7UVL - chains P and A of the 5 polymer chains in the assembly; structure by electron microscopy, 3.56 A resolution.

[Chain P]
Protein: LPXTG-motif cell wall anchor domain protein
Source organism: Gemella haemolysans
Reference sequence: C5NYF3 (C5NYF3_9BACL); residues 907-2201 here correspond to UniProt positions 884-2178 (UniProt number = residue number - 23)
Chain sequence (1295 residues; each row starts with the number of its first residue):
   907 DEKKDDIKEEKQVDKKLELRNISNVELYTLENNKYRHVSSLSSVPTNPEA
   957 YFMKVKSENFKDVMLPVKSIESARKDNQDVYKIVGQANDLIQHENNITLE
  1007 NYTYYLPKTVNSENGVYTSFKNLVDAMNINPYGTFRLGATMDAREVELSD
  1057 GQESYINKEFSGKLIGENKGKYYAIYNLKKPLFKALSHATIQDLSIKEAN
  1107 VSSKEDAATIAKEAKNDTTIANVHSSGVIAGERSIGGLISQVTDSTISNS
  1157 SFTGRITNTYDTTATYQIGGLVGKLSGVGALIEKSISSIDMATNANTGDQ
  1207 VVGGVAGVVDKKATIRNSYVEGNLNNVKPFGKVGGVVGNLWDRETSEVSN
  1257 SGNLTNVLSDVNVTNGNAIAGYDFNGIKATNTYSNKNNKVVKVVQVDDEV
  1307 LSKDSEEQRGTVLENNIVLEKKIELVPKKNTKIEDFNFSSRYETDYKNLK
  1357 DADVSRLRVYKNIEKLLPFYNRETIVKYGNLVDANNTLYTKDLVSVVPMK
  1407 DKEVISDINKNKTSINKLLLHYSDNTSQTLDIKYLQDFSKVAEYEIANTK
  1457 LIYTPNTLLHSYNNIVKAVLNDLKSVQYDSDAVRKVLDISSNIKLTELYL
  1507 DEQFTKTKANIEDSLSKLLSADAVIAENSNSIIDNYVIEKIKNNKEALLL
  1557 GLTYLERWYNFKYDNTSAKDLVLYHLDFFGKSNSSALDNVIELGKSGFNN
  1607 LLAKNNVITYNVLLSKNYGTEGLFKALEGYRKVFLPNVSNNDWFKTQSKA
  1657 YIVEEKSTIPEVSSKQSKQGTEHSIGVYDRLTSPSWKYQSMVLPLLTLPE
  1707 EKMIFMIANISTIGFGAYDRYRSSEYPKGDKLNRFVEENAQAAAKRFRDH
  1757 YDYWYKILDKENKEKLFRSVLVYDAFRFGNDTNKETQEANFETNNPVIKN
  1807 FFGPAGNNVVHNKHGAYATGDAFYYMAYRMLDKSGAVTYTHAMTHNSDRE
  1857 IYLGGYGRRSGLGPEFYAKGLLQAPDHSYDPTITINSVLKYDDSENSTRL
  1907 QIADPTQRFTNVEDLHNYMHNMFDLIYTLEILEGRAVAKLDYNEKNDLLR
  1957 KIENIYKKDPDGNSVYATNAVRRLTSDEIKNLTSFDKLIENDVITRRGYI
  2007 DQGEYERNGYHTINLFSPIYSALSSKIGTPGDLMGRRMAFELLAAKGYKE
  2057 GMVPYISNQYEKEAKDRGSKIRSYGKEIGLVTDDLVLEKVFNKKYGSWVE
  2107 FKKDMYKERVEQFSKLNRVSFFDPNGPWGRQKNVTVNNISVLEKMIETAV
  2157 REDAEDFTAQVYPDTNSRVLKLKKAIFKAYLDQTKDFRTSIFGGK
Unresolved in the structure: 1298-1307
Differences from the reference sequence: engineered mutation Ala-1848 (Glu1825 in C5NYF3)
What the authors report for this chain:
  - conformationally variable residues (loop rearrangement, order/disorder transition): Lys-1292 to Val-1318

[Chain A]
Protein: Immunoglobulin alpha-1 heavy constant
Source organism: Homo sapiens
Reference sequence: P01876 (IGHA1_HUMAN); residues 242-450 here correspond to UniProt positions 123-331 (UniProt number = residue number - 119)
Chain sequence (209 residues; numbered 242 to 450; the number before each row is that of its first residue):
   242 CHPRLSLHRPALEDLLLGSEANLTCTLTGLRDASGVTFTWTPSSGKSAVQ
   292 GPPERDLCGCYSVSSVLPGCAEPWNHGKTFTCTAAYPESKTPLTATLSKS
   342 GNTFRPEVHLLPPPSEELALNELVTLTCLARGFSPKDVLVRWLQGSQELP
   392 REKYLTWASRQEPSQGTTTFAVTSILRVAAEDWKKGDTFSCMVGHEALPL
   442 AFTQKTIDR
Disulfide bonds: Cys-266/Cys-323, Cys-369/Cys-432
UniProt features mapped onto this chain:
  - glycosylation: Asn-263 (N-linked (GlcNAc...) (complex) asparagine)

[How chain P and chain A interact]
Residue-residue contacts - 9 pairs, chain P then chain A:
  Trp-2134(P) / Gly-292(A)
  Trp-2134(P) / Pro-293(A)
  Arg-2136(P) / Asn-263(A)
  Arg-2136(P) / Pro-309(A)
  Val-2167(P) / Cys-299(A)
  Val-2167(P) / Gly-300(A)
  Tyr-2168(P) / Arg-296(A)
  Tyr-2168(P) / Gly-300(A)
  Asn-2172(P) / Arg-296(A)  hydrogen bond (side chain-backbone)
Also at the interface, not in a pair above, chain P (6 interface residues in all): Gln-2166

[Summary]
6 residues of chain P face 7 of chain A across their interface, with 1 hydrogen bond. Its one hydrogen-bonded
contact is Asn-2172(P)/Arg-296(A). From the paper: conformational variability at Lys-1292(P).
Here chain P is LPXTG-motif cell wall anchor domain protein (Gemella haemolysans) and chain A is
Immunoglobulin alpha-1 heavy constant (Homo sapiens). Entry 7UVL (IgA1 Protease with IgA1 substrate) was
determined by electron microscopy together with 7UVK from the same study.
